1IZA - chains A and B; structure by X-ray diffraction, 2.50 A resolution.

[Chain A]
Protein: Insulin
From: Sus scrofa
Reference sequence: P01315 (INS_PIG); residues 1-21 here correspond to UniProt positions 88-108 (UniProt number = residue number + 87)
Sequence (21 residues; numbered 1 to 21; the number before each row is that of its first residue):
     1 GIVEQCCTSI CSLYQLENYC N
Cystine bridges: Cys6-Cys11

[Chain B]
Protein: Insulin
From: Sus scrofa
Reference sequence: P01315 (INS_PIG); residues 1-29 here correspond to UniProt positions 25-53 (UniProt number = residue number + 24)
Sequence (30 residues; numbered 1 to 30; the number before each row is that of its first residue):
     1 FVNQHLCGSH LVQALYLVCG ERGFFYTPKT
Construct notes: engineered mutation Gln13 (Glu37 in P01315)

[How chain A and chain B interact]
Pairs across the interface - 20 pairs, chain A then chain B:
  Ile2(A) - Leu11(B)  hydrophobic
  Ile2(A) - Leu15(B)  hydrophobic
  Ile2(A) - Tyr26(B)  hydrophobic
  Ile2(A) - Pro28(B)
  Val3(A) - Tyr26(B)
  Val3(A) - Pro28(B)
  Cys7(A) - Cys7(B)  disulfide
  Leu13(A) - Val18(B)
  Leu16(A) - Ala14(B)  hydrophobic
  Leu16(A) - Leu15(B)
  Glu17(A) - Val18(B)
  Glu17(A) - Arg22(B)  salt bridge
  Tyr19(A) - Leu15(B)  hydrophobic
  Tyr19(A) - Phe24(B)
  Cys20(A) - Cys19(B)  disulfide
  Cys20(A) - Arg22(B)
  Cys20(A) - Gly23(B)
  Asn21(A) - Arg22(B)
  Asn21(A) - Gly23(B)  hydrogen bond (backbone-backbone)
  Asn21(A) - Phe25(B)
Other interface residues (no listed pair), chain A (11 interface residues in all): Gly1, Cys6
Other interface residues (no listed pair), chain B (15 interface residues in all): Gln4, Thr27, Lys29
Disulfides between the chains: Cys7(A)-Cys7(B), Cys20(A)-Cys19(B)

[Overview]
Chain A and chain B form an interface of 11 and 15 residues respectively; the contacts include 2 disulfide
bonds, 1 hydrogen bond and 1 salt bridge. Polar contacts include Glu17(A)-Arg22(B) and Asn21(A)-Gly23(B).
Chain A is Insulin and chain B is Insulin, both from Sus scrofa; the structure, Role of B13 glu in insulin
assembly: the hexamer structure of recombinant mutant (B13 glu-> gln) ..., was determined by X-ray diffraction
(same publication as 1IZB).
